PDB entry 2E2D | X-ray diffraction, 2.00 A resolution | chains A and C

Chain A:
Molecule: Matrix metallopeptidase 13
Source organism: Homo sapiens
Notes: EC 3.4.24.-; fragment: catalytic domain
Reference sequence: P45452 (MMP13_HUMAN); numbering as in UniProt (aligned over 104-268)
Chain sequence (165 residues; row label = number of the first residue in the row):
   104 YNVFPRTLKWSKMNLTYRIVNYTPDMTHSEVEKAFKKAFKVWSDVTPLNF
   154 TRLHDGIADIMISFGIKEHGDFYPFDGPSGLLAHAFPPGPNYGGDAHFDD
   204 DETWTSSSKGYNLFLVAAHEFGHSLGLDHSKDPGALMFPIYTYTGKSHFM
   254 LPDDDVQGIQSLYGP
UniProt features mapped onto this chain:
  - active site: Glu223
  - binding site (Ca(2+)): Asp128, Asp162, Asp179, Gly180, Ser182, Leu184, Asn194, Gly196, Asp198, Asp202, Asp203, Glu205
  - binding site (Zn(2+)): His172, Asp174, His187, His200, His222, His226, His232, Met240
  - glycosylation (N-linked (GlcNAc...) asparagine): Asn117, Asn152
Metal / ion sites: Ca2+ site 1: Asp162, Asn194, Gly196, Asp198; Zn2+ site 1: His172, Asp174, His187, His200; Ca2+ site 2: Asp179, Gly180, Ser182, Leu184, Asp202, Glu205; Zn2+ site 2: His222, His226, His232 (shared with Cys1001(C) of chain C)

Chain C:
Molecule: Metalloproteinase inhibitor 2
Source organism: Bos taurus
Reference sequence: P16368 (TIMP2_BOVIN); residues 1002-1180 here correspond to UniProt positions 28-206 (UniProt number = residue number - 974)
Chain sequence (180 residues; each row starts with the number of its first residue):
  1001 CSCSPVHPQQAFCNADIVIRAKAVNKKEVDSGNDIYGNPIKRIQYEIKQI
  1051 KMFKGPDQDIEFIYTAPAAAVCGVSLDIGGKKEYLIAGKAEGNGNMHITL
  1101 CDFIVPWDTLSATQKKSLNHRYQMGCECKITRCPMIPCYISSPDECLWMD
  1151 WVTEKNINGHQAKFFACIKRSDGSCAWYRG
Sequence notes: cloning artifact (1001)
UniProt features mapped onto this chain:
  - site (Involved in metalloproteinase-binding): Asn1038, Ala1070, Arg1132, Trp1151
Cystine bridges: Cys1001-Cys1072, Cys1003-Cys1101, Cys1013-Cys1126, Cys1128-Cys1175, Cys1133-Cys1138, Cys1146-Cys1167
Metal / ion sites: Zn2+: Cys1001 (shared with His222(A), His226(A), His232(A) of chain A)

How chain A and chain C interact:
Residue-residue contacts (56; chain A residue first):
  Phe107(A) - Ala1070(C)  hydrophobic
  Phe175(A) - Ile1040(C)  hydrophobic
  Phe175(A) - Arg1042(C)
  Tyr176(A) - Ala1066(C)  hydrophobic
  Tyr176(A) - Val1071(C)
  Ser182(A) - Ser1004(C)  hydrogen bond
  Gly183(A) - Cys1003(C)
  Gly183(A) - Ser1004(C)  hydrogen bond (backbone-backbone)
  Leu184(A) - Ser1002(C)
  Leu184(A) - Cys1101(C)  hydrophobic
  Leu185(A) - Ser1002(C)  hydrogen bond (backbone-backbone)
  Leu185(A) - Cys1003(C)
  Leu185(A) - Ser1004(C)
  Ala186(A) - Cys1001(C)
  Ala186(A) - Ser1002(C)  hydrogen bond (backbone-backbone)
  His187(A) - Ala1070(C)
  His187(A) - Val1071(C)
  Ala188(A) - Ala1070(C)  hydrogen bond (backbone-backbone)
  Ala188(A) - Val1071(C)
  Phe189(A) - Val1071(C)  hydrophobic
  Asn194(A) - Tyr1036(C)
  Asn194(A) - Asn1038(C)  hydrogen bond
  Tyr195(A) - Asp1034(C)
  Tyr195(A) - Ile1035(C)
  Tyr195(A) - Tyr1036(C)  hydrophobic
  Ser211(A) - Pro1134(C)
  Ser211(A) - Met1135(C)
  Gly213(A) - Arg1132(C)  hydrogen bond (backbone-side chain)
  Tyr214(A) - Ser1004(C)
  Tyr214(A) - Arg1132(C)  hydrogen bond
  Val219(A) - Ser1002(C)
  His222(A) - Cys1001(C)  hydrogen bond (side chain-backbone)
  His222(A) - Ser1002(C)
  Glu223(A) - Cys1001(C)  hydrogen bond (side chain-backbone)
  Glu223(A) - Ser1002(C)  hydrogen bond
  His226(A) - Cys1001(C)  hydrogen bond (side chain-backbone)
  His226(A) - Ala1070(C)
  Asp231(A) - Ala1069(C)
  His232(A) - Cys1001(C)  hydrogen bond (side chain-backbone)
  His232(A) - Ala1069(C)
  His232(A) - Leu1100(C)
  Pro242(A) - Cys1001(C)
  Pro242(A) - Ser1002(C)
  Pro242(A) - Cys1003(C)  hydrogen bond (backbone-backbone)
  Ile243(A) - Cys1003(C)
  Ile243(A) - Ser1004(C)
  Ile243(A) - Pro1005(C)  hydrophobic
  Tyr244(A) - Cys1003(C)  hydrogen bond (backbone-backbone)
  Tyr244(A) - Pro1005(C)
  Tyr244(A) - Arg1132(C)
  Thr245(A) - Trp1151(C)
  Thr245(A) - Ile1157(C)
  Tyr246(A) - Pro1134(C)
  Tyr246(A) - Trp1151(C)  hydrogen bond (backbone-side chain)
  Lys249(A) - Met1135(C)
  Lys249(A) - Ile1136(C)
Other interface residues (no listed pair), chain A (31 interface residues in all): Gly173, Pro190, Gly248
Other interface residues (no listed pair), chain C (27 interface residues in all): Ser1031, Pro1067, Cys1072, Thr1099

In short:
31 residues of chain A face 27 of chain C across their interface, with 16 hydrogen bonds. Among the polar
pairs are Ser182(A)-Ser1004(C), Asn194(A)-Asn1038(C) and Gly213(A)-Arg1132(C). From UniProt: active-site
residue Glu223(A), 12 Ca2+-binding residues and 8 Zn2+-binding residues on chain A.
Chain A is Matrix metallopeptidase 13 (Homo sapiens) and chain C is Metalloproteinase inhibitor 2 (Bos
taurus); the structure, Flexibility and variability of TIMP binding: X-ray structure of the complex between
collagenase-3/MMP-13 and TIMP-2, was determined by X-ray diffraction.
